Entry 7BU8 (electron microscopy, 3.80 A resolution); this record covers chains D and F of the 12 polymer chains in the assembly.

[Chain D (and F)]
Protein: Zika virus M protein
Organism: Zika virus ZIKV/H. sapiens/FrenchPolynesia/10087PF/2013
Notes: chain F of this document is another copy of the same molecule, construct and numbering; everything in this record applies to it too
Sequence (75 residues; numbered 1 to 75; the number before each row is that of its first residue):
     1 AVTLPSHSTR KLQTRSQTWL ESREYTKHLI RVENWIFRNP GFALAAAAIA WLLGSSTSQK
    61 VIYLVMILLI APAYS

[How chain D and chain F interact]
Contacting residue pairs - 50 pairs, chain D then chain F:
  Ala1(D) - Arg23(F)
  Val2(D) - Arg23(F)
  Leu4(D) - Ile30(F)  hydrophobic
  Leu4(D) - Asn34(F)
  Thr9(D) - Trp35(F)
  Thr9(D) - Asn39(F)
  Arg10(D) - Arg38(F)  hydrogen bond (side chain-backbone)
  Arg10(D) - Asn39(F)
  Arg23(D) - Ala1(F)
  Arg23(D) - Val2(F)
  Lys27(D) - Val2(F)
  His28(D) - Tyr74(F)  hydrogen bond (backbone-side chain)
  His28(D) - Ser75(F)
  Leu29(D) - Tyr74(F)  hydrogen bond (backbone-side chain)
  Ile30(D) - Leu4(F)  hydrophobic
  Arg31(D) - Leu4(F)
  Val32(D) - Tyr74(F)
  Asn34(D) - Leu4(F)
  Trp35(D) - Thr9(F)  hydrogen bond
  Arg38(D) - Arg10(F)  hydrogen bond (backbone-side chain)
  Asn39(D) - Thr9(F)
  Asn39(D) - Arg10(F)
  Leu53(D) - Ile62(F)  hydrophobic
  Gly54(D) - Gln59(F)
  Gln59(D) - Gly54(F)
  Gln59(D) - Gln59(F)
  Gln59(D) - Tyr63(F)
  Ile62(D) - Leu53(F)  hydrophobic
  Ile62(D) - Tyr63(F)  hydrophobic
  Tyr63(D) - Gln59(F)
  Tyr63(D) - Ile62(F)  hydrophobic
  Tyr63(D) - Tyr63(F)
  Met66(D) - Met66(F)  hydrophobic
  Met66(D) - Ile67(F)  hydrophobic
  Met66(D) - Ile70(F)
  Ile67(D) - Met66(F)  hydrophobic
  Leu69(D) - Ile70(F)  hydrophobic
  Leu69(D) - Tyr74(F)  hydrophobic
  Ile70(D) - Leu69(F)
  Ile70(D) - Ile70(F)
  Ala73(D) - Arg31(F)  hydrogen bond (backbone-side chain)
  Ala73(D) - Ala73(F)
  Ala73(D) - Tyr74(F)
  Tyr74(D) - His28(F)  hydrogen bond (side chain-backbone)
  Tyr74(D) - Leu29(F)
  Tyr74(D) - Arg31(F)
  Tyr74(D) - Val32(F)
  Tyr74(D) - Leu69(F)  hydrophobic
  Tyr74(D) - Ala73(F)
  Ser75(D) - His28(F)
Also at the interface, not in a pair above, chain F (28 interface residues in all): Lys27

[In short]
Chain D and chain F each contribute 28 residues to their interface; the contacts include 7 hydrogen bonds.
Polar pairs include Arg10(D)-Arg38(F), His28(D)-Tyr74(F) and Leu29(D)-Tyr74(F).
Both chains are Zika virus M protein (Zika virus ZIKV/H. sapiens/FrenchPolynesia/10087PF/2013). Entry 7BU8
(Cryo-EM structure of zika virus complexed with Fab SIgN-3C at pH 6.5) was determined by electron microscopy
together with 7BUA, 7BUB, 7BUD, 7BUE and 7BUF from the same study.
